5ZZM - chains A and M of the 3 polymer chains in the assembly; structure by electron microscopy, 8.10 A resolution (very low resolution: no residue pairs are listed; an interface is given only as per-side residue counts).

[Chain A]
Protein: GTPase HflX
Organism: Escherichia coli (strain K12)
UniProt: P25519 (HFLX_ECOLI); residues 1-426 here = UniProt positions 1-426
Amino-acid sequence (426 residues; each row starts with the number of its first residue):
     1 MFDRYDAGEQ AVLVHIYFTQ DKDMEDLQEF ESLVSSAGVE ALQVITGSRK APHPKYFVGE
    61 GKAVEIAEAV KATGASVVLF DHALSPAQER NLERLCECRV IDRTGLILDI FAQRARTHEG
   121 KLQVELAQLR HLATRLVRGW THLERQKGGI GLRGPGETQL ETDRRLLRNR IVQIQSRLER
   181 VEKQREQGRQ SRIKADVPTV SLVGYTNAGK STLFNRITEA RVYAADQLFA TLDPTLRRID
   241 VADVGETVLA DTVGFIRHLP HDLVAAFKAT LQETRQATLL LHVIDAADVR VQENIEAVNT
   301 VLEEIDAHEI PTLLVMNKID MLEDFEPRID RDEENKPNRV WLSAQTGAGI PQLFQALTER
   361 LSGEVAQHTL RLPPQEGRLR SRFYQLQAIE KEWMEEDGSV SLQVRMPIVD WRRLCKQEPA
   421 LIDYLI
Curated features (UniProtKB/Swiss-Prot):
  - binding site (GTP): Gly204 to Ser211, Phe229 to Asp233, Asp251 to Gly254, Asn317 to Asp320, Ser343 to Gln345
  - binding site (Mg(2+)): Ser211, Thr231

[Chain M]
Molecule: 5S rRNA
Organism: Escherichia coli
Sequence (120 nucleotides; each row starts with the number of its first residue):
     1 UGCCUGGCGG CCGUAGCGCG GUGGUCCCAC CUGACCCCAU GCCGAACUCA GAAGUGAAAC
    61 GCCGUAGCGC CGAUGGUAGU GUGGGGUCUC CCCAUGCGAG AGUAGGGAAC UGCCAGGCAU
Not modelled in the structure: 1, 119-120

[How chain A and chain M interact]
Chains A and M do not touch in the deposited assembly.

[Overview]
Chain A and chain M make no direct contact in this assembly. UniProt lists 24 GTP-binding residues and
Mg2+-binding residues Ser211(A) and Thr231(A) on chain A.
Chain A is GTPase HflX (Escherichia coli (strain K12)) and chain M is 5S rRNA (Escherichia coli); the
structure, E. coli 50S subunit bound HflX protein in presence of ATP (AMP-PNP) and GTP (GMP-PNP) analogs, was
determined by electron microscopy.
